Entry 8QP9 (electron microscopy, 4.10 A resolution (low resolution: residue-level contacts below are approximate; hydrogen-bond / salt-bridge calls are withheld)); this record covers chains C and A of the 16 polymer chains in the assembly.

[Chain C]
Molecule: 116 kDa U5 small nuclear ribonucleoprotein component
Organism: Homo sapiens
UniProtKB: Q15029 (U5S1_HUMAN); residue numbers follow UniProt; this construct covers 1-972
Sequence (972 residues; each row starts with the number of its first residue):
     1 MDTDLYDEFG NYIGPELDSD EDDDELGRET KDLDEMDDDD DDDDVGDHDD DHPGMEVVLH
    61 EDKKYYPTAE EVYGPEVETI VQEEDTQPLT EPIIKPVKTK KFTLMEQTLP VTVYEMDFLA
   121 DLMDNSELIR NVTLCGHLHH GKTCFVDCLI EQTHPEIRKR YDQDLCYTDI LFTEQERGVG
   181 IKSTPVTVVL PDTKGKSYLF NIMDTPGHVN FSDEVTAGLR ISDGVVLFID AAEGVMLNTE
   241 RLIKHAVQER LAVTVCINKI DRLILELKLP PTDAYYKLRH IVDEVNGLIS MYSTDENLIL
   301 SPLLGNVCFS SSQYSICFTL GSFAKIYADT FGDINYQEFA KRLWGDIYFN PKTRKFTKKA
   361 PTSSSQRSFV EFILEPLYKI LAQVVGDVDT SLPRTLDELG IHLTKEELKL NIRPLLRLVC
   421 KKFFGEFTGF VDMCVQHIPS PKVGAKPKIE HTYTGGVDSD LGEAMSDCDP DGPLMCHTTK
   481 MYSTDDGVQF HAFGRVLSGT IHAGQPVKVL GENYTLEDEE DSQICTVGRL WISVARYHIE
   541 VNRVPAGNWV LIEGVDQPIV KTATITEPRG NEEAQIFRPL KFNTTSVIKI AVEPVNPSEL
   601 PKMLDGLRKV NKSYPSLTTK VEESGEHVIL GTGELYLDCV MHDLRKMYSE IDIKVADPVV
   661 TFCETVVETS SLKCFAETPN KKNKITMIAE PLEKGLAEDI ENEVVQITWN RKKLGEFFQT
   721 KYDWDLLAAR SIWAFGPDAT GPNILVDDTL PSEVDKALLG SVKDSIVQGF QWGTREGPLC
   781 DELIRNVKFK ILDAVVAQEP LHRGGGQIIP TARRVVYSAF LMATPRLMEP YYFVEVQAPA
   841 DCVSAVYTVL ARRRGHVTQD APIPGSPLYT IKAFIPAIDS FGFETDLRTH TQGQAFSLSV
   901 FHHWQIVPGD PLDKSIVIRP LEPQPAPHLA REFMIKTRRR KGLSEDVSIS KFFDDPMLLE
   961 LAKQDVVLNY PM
Not modelled in the structure: 1-104, 957-972
UniProt features mapped onto this chain:
  - binding site (GTP): G136 to T143, D204 to H208, N258 to D261
  - modified residue: M1 (N-acetylmethionine), S19 (Phosphoserine), T86 (Phosphothreonine)
  - cross-link: K64 (Glycyl lysine isopeptide (Lys-Gly) (interchain with G-Cter in SUMO1))
  - natural variant: R262 (R262W: In MFDM), C476 (C476R: In MFDM), L637 (L637R: In MFDM)

[Chain A]
Molecule: Pre-mRNA-processing-splicing factor 8
Organism: Homo sapiens
UniProtKB: Q6P2Q9 (PRP8_HUMAN); residues 1-2335 here = UniProt positions 1-2335
Sequence (2335 residues; row label = number of the first residue in the row):
     1 MAGVFPYRGP GNPVPGPLAP LPDYMSEEKL QEKARKWQQL QAKRYAEKRK FGFVDAQKED
    61 MPPEHVRKII RDHGDMTNRK FRHDKRVYLG ALKYMPHAVL KLLENMPMPW EQIRDVPVLY
   121 HITGAISFVN EIPWVIEPVY ISQWGSMWIM MRREKRDRRH FKRMRFPPFD DEEPPLDYAD
   181 NILDVEPLEA IQLELDPEED APVLDWFYDH QPLRDSRKYV NGSTYQRWQF TLPMMSTLYR
   241 LANQLLTDLV DDNYFYLFDL KAFFTSKALN MAIPGGPKFE PLVRDINLQD EDWNEFNDIN
   301 KIIIRQPIRT EYKIAFPYLY NNLPHHVHLT WYHTPNVVFI KTEDPDLPAF YFDPLINPIS
   361 HRHSVKSQEP LPDDDEEFEL PEFVEPFLKD TPLYTDNTAN GIALLWAPRP FNLRSGRTRR
   421 ALDIPLVKNW YREHCPAGQP VKVRVSYQKL LKYYVLNALK HRPPKAQKKR YLFRSFKATK
   481 FFQSTKLDWV EVGLQVCRQG YNMLNLLIHR KNLNYLHLDY NFNLKPVKTL TTKERKKSRF
   541 GNAFHLCREV LRLTKLVVDS HVQYRLGNVD AFQLADGLQY IFAHVGQLTG MYRYKYKLMR
   601 QIRMCKDLKH LIYYRFNTGP VGKGPGCGFW AAGWRVWLFF MRGITPLLER WLGNLLARQF
   661 EGRHSKGVAK TVTKQRVESH FDLELRAAVM HDILDMMPEG IKQNKARTIL QHLSEAWRCW
   721 KANIPWKVPG LPTPIENMIL RYVKAKADWW TNTAHYNRER IRRGATVDKT VCKKNLGRLT
   781 RLYLKAEQER QHNYLKDGPY ITAEEAVAVY TTTVHWLESR RFSPIPFPPL SYKHDTKLLI
   841 LALERLKEAY SVKSRLNQSQ REELGLIEQA YDNPHEALSR IKRHLLTQRA FKEVGIEFMD
   901 LYSHLVPVYD VEPLEKITDA YLDQYLWYEA DKRRLFPPWI KPADTEPPPL LVYKWCQGIN
   961 NLQDVWETSE GECNVMLESR FEKMYEKIDL TLLNRLLRLI VDHNIADYMT AKNNVVINYK
  1021 DMNHTNSYGI IRGLQFASFI VQYYGLVMDL LVLGLHRASE MAGPPQMPND FLSFQDIATE
  1081 AAHPIRLFCR YIDRIHIFFR FTADEARDLI QRYLTEHPDP NNENIVGYNN KKCWPRDARM
  1141 RLMKHDVNLG RAVFWDIKNR LPRSVTTVQW ENSFVSVYSK DNPNLLFNMC GFECRILPKC
  1201 RTSYEEFTHK DGVWNLQNEV TKERTAQCFL RVDDESMQRF HNRVRQILMA SGSTTFTKIV
  1261 NKWNTALIGL MTYFREAVVN TQELLDLLVK CENKIQTRIK IGLNSKMPSR FPPVVFYTPK
  1321 ELGGLGMLSM GHVLIPQSDL RWSKQTDVGI THFRSGMSHE EDQLIPNLYR YIQPWESEFI
  1381 DSQRVWAEYA LKRQEAIAQN RRLTLEDLED SWDRGIPRIN TLFQKDRHTL AYDKGWRVRT
  1441 DFKQYQVLKQ NPFWWTHQRH DGKLWNLNNY RTDMIQALGG VEGILEHTLF KGTYFPTWEG
  1501 LFWEKASGFE ESMKWKKLTN AQRSGLNQIP NRRFTLWWSP TINRANVYVG FQVQLDLTGI
  1561 FMHGKIPTLK ISLIQIFRAH LWQKIHESIV MDLCQVFDQE LDALEIETVQ KETIHPRKSY
  1621 KMNSSCADIL LFASYKWNVS RPSLLADSKD VMDSTTTQKY WIDIQLRWGD YDSHDIERYA
  1681 RAKFLDYTTD NMSIYPSPTG VLIAIDLAYN LHSAYGNWFP GSKPLIQQAM AKIMKANPAL
  1741 YVLRERIRKG LQLYSSEPTE PYLSSQNYGE LFSNQIIWFV DDTNVYRVTI HKTFEGNLTT
  1801 KPINGAIFIF NPRTGQLFLK IIHTSVWAGQ KRLGQLAKWK TAEEVAALIR SLPVEEQPKQ
  1861 IIVTRKGMLD PLEVHLLDFP NIVIKGSELQ LPFQACLKVE KFGDLILKAT EPQMVLFNLY
  1921 DDWLKTISSY TAFSRLILIL RALHVNNDRA KVILKPDKTT ITEPHHIWPT LTDEEWIKVE
  1981 VQLKDLILAD YGKKNNVNVA SLTQSEIRDI ILGMEISAPS QQRQQIAEIE KQTKEQSQLT
  2041 ATQTRTVNKH GDEIITSTTS NYETQTFSSK TEWRVRAISA ANLHLRTNHI YVSSDDIKET
  2101 GYTYILPKNV LKKFICISDL RAQIAGYLYG VSPPDNPQVK EIRCIVMVPQ WGTHQTVHLP
  2161 GQLPQHEYLK EMEPLGWIHT QPNESPQLSP QDVTTHAKIM ADNPSWDGEK TIIITCSFTP
  2221 GSCTLTAYKL TPSGYEWGRQ NTDKGNNPKG YLPSHYERVQ MLLSDRFLGF FMVPAQSSWN
  2281 YNFMGVRHDP NMKYELQLAN PKEFYHEVHR PSHFLNFALL QEGEVYSADR EDLYA
Not modelled in the structure: 1-57, 74-83, 363-368, 659-678, 1356-1362, 2017-2335
UniProt features mapped onto this chain:
  - region: M1513 to L1526 (Important for branch point selection), P2301 to A2335 (Required for interaction with EFTUD2 and SNRNP200)
  - modified residue: A2 (N-acetylalanine), S859 (Phosphoserine), S1358 (Phosphoserine), K1425 (N6,N6-dimethyllysine), K1463 (N6-acetyllysine)
  - natural variant: P2301 (P2301T: In RP13), F2304 (F2304L: In RP13), H2309 (H2309P: In RP13; H2309R: In RP13), R2310 (R2310G: In RP13; R2310K: In RP13), F2314 (F2314L: In RP13), Y2334 (Y2334N: In RP13)
  - mutagenesis: V1788 (V1788D: Strongly reduced interaction with RNA), T1789 (T1789P: Strongly reduced interaction with RNA)

[How chain C and chain A interact]
Pairs across the interface (63; chain C residue first):
  H139(C) with H333(A); P335(A)
  E176(C) with L329(A); W331(A)
  R177(C) with A315(A); T330(A); W331(A); Y332(A)
  R262(C) with N336(A)
  E266(C) with V338(A); F339(A); I340(A); W406(A)
  L267(C) with V338(A)
  K268(C) with I340(A); F350(A); Y351(A)
  P270(C) with F350(A); F352(A)
  Y276(C) with H361(A)
  L303(C) with P370(A); L371(A); P372(A)
  I326(C) with F387(A)
  Y327(C) with F387(A)
  T330(C) with F387(A)
  K341(C) with P372(A)
  I347(C) with L371(A)
  R354(C) with E379(A); L380(A)
  F356(C) with D374(A)
  K379(C) with L388(A)
  V385(C) with G401(A); I402(A); L405(A)
  G386(C) with N397(A); T398(A); G401(A)
  I412(C) with R414(A)
  R413(C) with L405(A); W406(A)
  F423(C) with F387(A)
  P597(C) with N1121(A); N1122(A)
  L600(C) with N1121(A)
  D638(C) with Y318(A); L319(A)
  M641(C) with Y318(A)
  H642(C) with Y318(A)
  R645(C) with Y318(A); N321(A); L323(A); P324(A)
  I863(C) with N357(A)
  G865(C) with N357(A)
  S866(C) with N357(A)
  P867(C) with L355(A)
  Q892(C) with Y254(A)
  G893(C) with N253(A); Y254(A)
  P920(C) with I299(A)
  P923(C) with I304(A); R305(A)
Interface residues without a listed pair, chain C (60 interface residues in all): V179, L265, L269, H280, D333, K355, E371, F372, Y378, A382, D389, I590, K646, I653, K654, P862, P864, I878, D879, F896, Q924, K936, R940
Interface residues without a listed pair, chain A (64 interface residues in all): T231, Y256, K301, F316, P317, N322, H326, T334, T342, A349, I356, P358, S360, F378, P381, P386, P392, N412, P1120, E1123

[Summary]
The interface between chain C and chain A involves 60 residues on one side and 64 on the other. Curated
annotation (UniProt) lists 17 GTP-binding residues on chain C; 2 mutagenesis sites on chain A.
Here chain C is 116 kDa U5 small nuclear ribonucleoprotein component and chain A is
Pre-mRNA-processing-splicing factor 8, both from Homo sapiens. Entry 8QP9 (Cryo-EM Structure of Pre-B+AMPPNP
Complex (core part)) was determined by electron microscopy (same publication as 8QOZ, 8QP8, 8QPA, 8QPB, 8QPE
and 8QPK).
